PDB entry 7MKA | electron microscopy, 3.54 A resolution | chains N and b of the 15 polymer chains in the assembly

== Chain N ==
Molecule: 39-nt DNA strand
Sequence (39 nucleotides; row label = number of the first residue in the row):
    27 ACCAAAAAAA AAAATTCTCC TTCGAGTGCT TATCGGTAA

== Chain b ==
Protein: DNA-directed RNA polymerase subunit beta
Organism: Saccharomyces cerevisiae
Notes: EC 2.7.7.6
Reference sequence: A0A6A5Q4H2 (A0A6A5Q4H2_YEASX); residues 1-1224 here = UniProt positions 1-1224
Amino-acid sequence (1224 residues; each row starts with the number of its first residue):
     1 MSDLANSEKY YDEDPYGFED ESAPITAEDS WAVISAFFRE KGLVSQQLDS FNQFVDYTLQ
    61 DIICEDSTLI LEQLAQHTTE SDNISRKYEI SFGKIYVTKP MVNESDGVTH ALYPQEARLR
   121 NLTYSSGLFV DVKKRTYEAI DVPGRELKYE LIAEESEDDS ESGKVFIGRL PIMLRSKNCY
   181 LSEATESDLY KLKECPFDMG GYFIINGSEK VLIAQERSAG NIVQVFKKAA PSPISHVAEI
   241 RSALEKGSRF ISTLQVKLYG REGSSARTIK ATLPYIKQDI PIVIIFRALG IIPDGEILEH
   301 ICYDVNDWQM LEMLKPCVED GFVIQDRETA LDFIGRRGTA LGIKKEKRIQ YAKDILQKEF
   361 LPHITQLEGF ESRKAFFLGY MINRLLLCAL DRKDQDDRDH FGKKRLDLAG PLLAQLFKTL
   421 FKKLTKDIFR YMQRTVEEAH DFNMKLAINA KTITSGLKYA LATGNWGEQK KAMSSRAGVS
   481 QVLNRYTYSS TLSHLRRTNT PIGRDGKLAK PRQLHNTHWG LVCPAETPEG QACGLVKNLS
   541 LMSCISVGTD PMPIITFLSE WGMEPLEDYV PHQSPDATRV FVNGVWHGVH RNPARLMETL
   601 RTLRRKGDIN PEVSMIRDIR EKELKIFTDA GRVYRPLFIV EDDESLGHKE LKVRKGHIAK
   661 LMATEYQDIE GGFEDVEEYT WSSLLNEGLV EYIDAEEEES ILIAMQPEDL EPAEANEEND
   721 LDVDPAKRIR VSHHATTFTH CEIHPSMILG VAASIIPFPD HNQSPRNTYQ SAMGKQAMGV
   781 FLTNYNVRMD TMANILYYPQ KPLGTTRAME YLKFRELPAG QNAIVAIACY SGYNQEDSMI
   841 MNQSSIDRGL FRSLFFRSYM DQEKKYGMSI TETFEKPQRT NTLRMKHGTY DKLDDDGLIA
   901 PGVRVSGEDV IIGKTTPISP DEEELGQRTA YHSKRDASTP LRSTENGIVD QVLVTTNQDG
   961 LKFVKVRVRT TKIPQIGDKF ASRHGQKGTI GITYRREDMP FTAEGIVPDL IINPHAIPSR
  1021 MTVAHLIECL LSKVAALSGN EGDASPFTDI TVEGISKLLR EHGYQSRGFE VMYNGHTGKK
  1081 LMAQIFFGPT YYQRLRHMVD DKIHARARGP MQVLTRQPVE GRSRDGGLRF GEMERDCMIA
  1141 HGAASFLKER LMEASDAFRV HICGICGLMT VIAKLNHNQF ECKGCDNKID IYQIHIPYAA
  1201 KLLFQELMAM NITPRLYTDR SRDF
Disordered / not traced: 1-19, 134-135, 151-158, 262-263, 503-508, 669-677, 714-725, 731-734, 1213, 1224
Ion coordination: Zn2+: Cys1163, Cys1166, Cys1182, Cys1185

== Interface between chain N and chain b ==
Residue-residue contacts - 14 pairs, chain N then chain b:
  DA31(N) with Met868(b), sugar contact
  DA32(N) with Tyr866(b), phosphate contact; Gly867(b), phosphate contact; Met868(b), phosphate contact
  DA39(N) with Lys470(b), base contact
  DT41(N) with Lys426(b), salt bridge to the phosphate
  DC43(N) with Tyr275(b), phosphate contact; Thr339(b), phosphate contact
  DT44(N) with Tyr275(b), phosphate contact; Lys277(b), phosphate contact; Arg337(b), phosphate contact
  DC45(N) with Lys277(b), salt bridge to the phosphate
  DT48(N) with Ile502(b), phosphate contact
  DC49(N) with Ile502(b), phosphate contact
Interface residues without a listed pair, chain N (11 interface residues in all): DA40, DT42

== Overview ==
The interface between chain N and chain b involves 11 residues on one side and 10 on the other; the contacts
include 2 salt bridges. Polar contacts include DT41(N)-Lys426(b) and DC45(N)-Lys277(b). Cys1163(b),
Cys1166(b), Cys1182(b) and Cys1185(b) form the Zn2+ site.
Chain N is a 39-nt DNA strand and chain b is DNA-directed RNA polymerase subunit beta (Saccharomyces
cerevisiae); the structure, Structure of EC+EC (leading EC-focused), was determined by electron microscopy
(same publication as 7MEI, 7MK9, 7ML0, 7ML1, 7ML2, 7ML3 and 7ML4).
